PDB entry 2YFI | X-ray diffraction, 2.15 A resolution | chains G and I of the 6 polymer chains in the assembly

# Chain G (and I)
Name: Biphenyl dioxygenase subunit alpha
Organism: Burkholderia xenovorans
Notes: EC 1.14.12.18; chain I of this document is another copy of the same molecule, construct and numbering; everything in this record applies to it too
UniProtKB: P37333 (BPHA_BURXL); residue numbers follow UniProt; this construct covers 1-459
Amino-acid sequence (459 residues; row label = number of the first residue in the row):
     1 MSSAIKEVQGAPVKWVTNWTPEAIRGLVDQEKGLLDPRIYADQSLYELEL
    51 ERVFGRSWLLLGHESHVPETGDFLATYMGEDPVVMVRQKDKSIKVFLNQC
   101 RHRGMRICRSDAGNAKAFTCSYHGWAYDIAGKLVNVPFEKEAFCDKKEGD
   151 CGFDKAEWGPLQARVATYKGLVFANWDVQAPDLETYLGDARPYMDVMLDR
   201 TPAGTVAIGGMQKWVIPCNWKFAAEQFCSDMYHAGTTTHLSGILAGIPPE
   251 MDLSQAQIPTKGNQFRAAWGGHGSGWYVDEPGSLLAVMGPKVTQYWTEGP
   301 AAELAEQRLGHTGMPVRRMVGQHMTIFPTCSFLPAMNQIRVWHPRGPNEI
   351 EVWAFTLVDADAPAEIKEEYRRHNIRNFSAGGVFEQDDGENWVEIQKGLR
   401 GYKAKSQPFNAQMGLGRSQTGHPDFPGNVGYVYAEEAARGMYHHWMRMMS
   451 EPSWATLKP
Not modelled in the structure: 1-17, 144-152
Differences from the reference sequence: engineered mutation Ala335 (Thr in P37333), Met336 (Phe in P37333), Gln338 (Asn in P37333), Val341 (Ile in P37333), Phe409 (Leu in P37333)
Bound ions: 2Fe-2S cluster Fe: Cys100, His102, Cys120, His123; Fe2+: His233, His239, Asp388
Ligand contacts: 2Fe-2S cluster (FES): Cys100, His102, Arg103, Gly104, Met105, Cys120, Tyr122, His123, Gly124, Trp125
Curated features (UniProtKB/Swiss-Prot):
  - binding site ([2Fe-2S] cluster): Cys100, His102, Cys120, His123
  - binding site (Fe cation): His233, His239
Reported in the primary citation:
  - mutagenesis - T335A/F336M/N338Q, T335A/F336M/N338Q/I341V: decreased stability
  - mutagenesis - T335A/F336M/N338Q, T335A/F336M/N338Q/I341V: decreased catalytic activity
  - mutagenesis - F336M: decreased catalytic activity on biphenyl
  - catalytic residues: Gln226, Asp230 (citing earlier work)

# How chain G and chain I interact
Residue-residue contacts (80):
  Leu34(G) with Trp158(I), hydrophobic
  Leu35(G) with Arg103(I)
  Tyr40(G) with Arg103(I)
  Phe222(G) with Arg103(I)
  Glu225(G) with Arg103(I), salt bridge
  Gln226(G) with Tyr122(I), hydrogen bond
  Asp230(G) with Tyr122(I); His123(I), salt bridge
  Tyr232(G) with His123(I); Trp125(I), hydrogen bond; Val136(I); Pro137(I), hydrogen bond (side chain-backbone)
  His233(G) with Tyr122(I); His123(I)
  Thr236(G) with Tyr122(I); His123(I), hydrogen bond (side chain-backbone); Pro137(I)
  Thr237(G) with Cys120(I), hydrogen bond (side chain-backbone); Ser121(I), hydrogen bond (side chain-backbone); Tyr122(I), hydrogen bond (side chain-backbone); His123(I); Gly124(I), hydrogen bond (side chain-backbone)
  Thr238(G) with Ser121(I), hydrogen bond (side chain-backbone); Tyr122(I), hydrogen bond (side chain-backbone)
  Thr260(G) with Phe138(I)
  Glu390(G) with Arg109(I), salt bridge
  Asn391(G) with Met105(I); Ser121(I), hydrogen bond; Tyr122(I)
  Trp392(G) with Tyr122(I), hydrogen bond
  Glu394(G) with Met105(I); Arg106(I), salt bridge
  Ile395(G) with Arg103(I); Gly104(I); Met105(I); Tyr122(I), hydrophobic
  Lys397(G) with Tyr77(I); Arg106(I)
  Leu399(G) with Gln99(I)
  Arg400(G) with Glu80(I)
  Gly401(G) with Glu80(I); Asp81(I)
  Tyr402(G) with Leu50(I); Glu51(I); Asp81(I), hydrogen bond (backbone-side chain)
  Lys403(G) with Asp81(I), hydrogen bond (backbone-side chain); Leu97(I); Leu161(I); Trp176(I)
  Ala404(G) with Asp81(I), hydrogen bond (backbone-side chain); Leu97(I), hydrophobic; Gln99(I), hydrogen bond (backbone-side chain)
  Gln407(G) with Arg101(I); Leu161(I)
  Pro408(G) with Arg101(I), hydrogen bond (backbone-side chain); Trp158(I)
  Phe409(G) with Gln99(I); Arg101(I); His102(I); Arg103(I); Gly104(I)
  Asn410(G) with Arg101(I), hydrogen bond (backbone-backbone); His102(I), hydrogen bond (backbone-backbone); Arg103(I), hydrogen bond (backbone-side chain); Phe143(I); Phe153(I); Trp158(I)
  Gln412(G) with Phe143(I); Phe153(I); Trp158(I)
  Met413(G) with Ala142(I), hydrophobic; Phe143(I)
  Gly414(G) with Ala142(I), hydrogen bond (backbone-backbone)
  Arg417(G) with Glu141(I), hydrogen bond (side chain-backbone); Ala142(I); Phe143(I), hydrogen bond (side chain-backbone)
  Tyr433(G) with Phe138(I), hydrophobic; Ala142(I)
  Glu435(G) with His102(I), salt bridge; Arg103(I), salt bridge
Also at the interface, not in a pair above, chain G (40 interface residues in all): Gly235, Gly398, Ser406, Ala411, Tyr431
Also at the interface, not in a pair above, chain I (34 interface residues in all): Gly55, Pro82, Cys100, Arg345

# In short
Chain G and chain I form an interface of 40 and 34 residues respectively; the contacts include 23 hydrogen
bonds and 6 salt bridges. Polar contacts include Glu225(G)-Arg103(I), Asp230(G)-His123(I) and
Glu390(G)-Arg109(I). Bound to chain G: 2Fe-2S cluster. The paper reports catalytic residues Gln226(G) and
Asp230(G); T335A/F336M/N338Q and T335A/F336M/N338Q/I341V of chain G reduce stability.
Both chains are Biphenyl dioxygenase subunit alpha (Burkholderia xenovorans). Entry 2YFI (Crystal Structure of
Biphenyl dioxygenase variant RR41 (BPDO-RR41)) was determined by X-ray diffraction together with 2YFJ from the
same study.
